3JRG - chains A and C of the 4 polymer chains in the assembly; structure by X-ray diffraction, 3.11 A resolution.

Chain A:
Molecule: DNA-binding protein fis
Source organism: Escherichia coli
UniProtKB: P0A6R3 (FIS_ECOLI); residues 1-98 here = UniProt positions 1-98
Amino-acid sequence (98 residues; row label = number of the first residue in the row):
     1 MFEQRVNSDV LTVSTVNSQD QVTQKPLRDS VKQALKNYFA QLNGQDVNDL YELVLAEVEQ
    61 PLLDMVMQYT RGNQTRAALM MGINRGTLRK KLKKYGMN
Unresolved in the structure: 1-7
Curated features (UniProtKB/Swiss-Prot):
  - DNA-binding region: Gln74 to Lys93 (H-T-H motif)
  - region: Asn17 to Gly44 (Required for the stimulation of HIN-mediated recombination)

Chain C:
Molecule: 27-nt DNA strand
Sequence (27 nucleotides; numbered 1 to 27; the number before each row is that of its first residue):
     1 AAATTTGTTG GAATTTTCAG CAAATTT

Chain A / chain C interface:
Contacting residue pairs - 8 pairs, chain A then chain C:
  Ile83(A) - DT17(C)  phosphate contact
  Asn84(A) - DT17(C)  hydrogen bond to the phosphate
  Asn84(A) - DC18(C)  base contact
  Arg85(A) - DG20(C)  base contact
  Thr87(A) - DT16(C)  sugar contact
  Thr87(A) - DT17(C)  hydrogen bond to the phosphate
  Lys90(A) - DT16(C)  salt bridge to the phosphate
  Lys91(A) - DT16(C)  salt bridge to the phosphate
Interface residues without a listed pair, chain A (7 interface residues in all): Gly82
Interface residues without a listed pair, chain C (5 interface residues in all): DT15

Summary:
The interface between chain A and chain C involves 7 residues on one side and 5 on the other; the contacts
include 2 hydrogen bonds and 2 salt bridges. Polar contacts include Asn84(A)-DT17(C), Thr87(A)-DT17(C) and
Lys90(A)-DT16(C).
Chain A is DNA-binding protein fis (Escherichia coli) and chain C is a 27-nt DNA strand; the structure,
Crystal structure of Fis bound to 27 bp non consensus sequence DNA F18, was determined by X-ray diffraction,
deposited together with 3IV5, 3JR9, 3JRA, 3JRB, 3JRC, 3JRD and 4 further entries.
